PDB entry 9C6S | electron microscopy, 3.52 A resolution | chains B and C of the 18 polymer chains in the assembly

== Chain B ==
Name: Tubulin beta-6 chain
From: Gallus gallus
UniProtKB: P09207 (TBB6_CHICK); residue numbers follow UniProt; this construct covers 1-446
Sequence (446 residues; numbered 1 to 446; the number before each row is that of its first residue):
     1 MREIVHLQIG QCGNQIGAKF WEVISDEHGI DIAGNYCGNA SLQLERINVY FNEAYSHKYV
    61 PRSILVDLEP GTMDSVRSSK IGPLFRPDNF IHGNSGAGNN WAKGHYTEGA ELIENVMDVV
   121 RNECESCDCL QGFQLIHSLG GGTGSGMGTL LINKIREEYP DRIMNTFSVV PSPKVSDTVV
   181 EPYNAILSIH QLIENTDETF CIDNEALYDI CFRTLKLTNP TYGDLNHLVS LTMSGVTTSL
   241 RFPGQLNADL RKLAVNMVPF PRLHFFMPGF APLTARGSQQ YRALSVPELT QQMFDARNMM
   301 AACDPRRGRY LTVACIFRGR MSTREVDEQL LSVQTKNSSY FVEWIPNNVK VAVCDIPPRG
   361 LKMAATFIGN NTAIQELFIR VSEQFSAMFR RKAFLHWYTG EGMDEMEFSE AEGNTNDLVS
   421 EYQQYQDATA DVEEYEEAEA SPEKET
Unresolved in the structure: 277-281, 431-446
Swiss-Prot annotation at these positions:
  - motif: Met1 to Ile4 (MREI motif)
  - binding site (GTP): Gln11, Glu69, Ser138, Gly142, Thr143, Gly144, Asn204, Asn226
  - binding site (Mg(2+)): Glu69
Small-molecule neighbours:
  - GDP (guanosine-5'-diphosphate): Gly10, Gln11, Cys12, Gln15, Ile16, Asp67, Gly98, Asn99, Ser138, Gly141, Gly142, Thr143, Gly144, Pro171, Val175, Ser176, Glu181, Asn204, Leu207, Tyr222, Leu225, Asn226
  - Cryptophycin 52 (YGY): Gly96, Ala97, Gly98, Asn99, Asn100, Lys103, Asp177, Thr178, Val179, Val180, Phe394, Trp397, Tyr398

== Chain C ==
Name: Detyrosinated tubulin alpha-1A chain
From: Gallus gallus
UniProtKB: P02552 (TBA1A_CHICK); residues 1-451 here = UniProt positions 1-451
Sequence (451 residues; numbered 1 to 451; the number before each row is that of its first residue):
     1 MRECISIHVG QAGVQIGNAC WELYCLEHGI QPDGQMPSDK TIGGGDDSFN TFFSETGAGK
    61 HVPRAVFVDL EPTVIDEVRT GTYRQLFHPE QLITGKEDAA NNYARGHYTI GKEIIDLVLD
   121 RIRKLADQCT GLQGFLVFHS FGGGTGSGFT SLLMERLSVD YGKKSKLEFS IYPAPQVSTA
   181 VVEPYNSILT THTTLEHSDC AFMVDNEAIY DICRRNLDIE RPTYTNLNRL IGQIVSSITA
   241 SLRFDGALNV DLTEFQTNLV PYPRIHFPLA TYAPVISAEK AYHEQLSVAE ITNACFEPAN
   301 QMVKCDPRHG KYMACCLLYR GDVVPKDVNA AIATIKTKRT IQFVDWCPTG FKVGINYQPP
   361 TVVPGGDLAK VQRAVCMLSN TTAIAEAWAR LDHKFDLMYA KRAFVHWYVG EGMEEGEFSE
   421 AREDMAALEK DYEEVGVDSV EGEGEEEGEE Y
Unresolved in the structure: 82, 218-220, 279-284, 439-451
Swiss-Prot annotation at these positions:
  - motif: Met1 to Cys4 (MREC motif)
  - active site: Glu254
  - binding site (GTP): Gln11, Glu71, Ser140, Gly144, Thr145, Thr179, Asn206, Asn228
  - binding site (Mg(2+)): Glu71
  - site: Tyr451 (Involved in polymerization)
  - modified residue: Glu445 (5-glutamyl polyglutamate)
Small-molecule neighbours:
  - GTP (guanosine-5'-triphosphate): Gly10, Gln11, Ala12, Gln15, Asp69, Ala99, Ala100, Asn101, Ser140, Gly142, Gly143, Gly144, Thr145, Gly146, Ile171, Val177, Ser178, Thr179, Glu183, Asn206, Tyr224, Leu227, Asn228, Ile231
  - Cryptophycin 52 (YGY): Glu254, Thr257, Asn258, Leu259, Val260, Pro261, Met313, Trp346, Cys347, Pro348, Thr349, Lys352

== How chain B and chain C interact ==
Residue-residue contacts (52):
  Arg2(B) - Glu97(C)
  Cys129(B) - Glu97(C)
  Arg162(B) - Glu97(C)  salt bridge
  Gln245(B) - Val177(C)
  Gln245(B) - Ser178(C)  hydrogen bond (side chain-backbone)
  Gln245(B) - Thr179(C)
  Arg251(B) - Ala100(C)
  Arg251(B) - Arg105(C)
  Arg251(B) - Trp407(C)
  Lys252(B) - Ala100(C)
  Lys252(B) - Asn101(C)
  Ala254(B) - Trp407(C)  hydrogen bond (backbone-side chain)
  Val255(B) - Ala100(C)
  Val255(B) - Asn101(C)
  Val255(B) - Val182(C)  hydrophobic
  Val255(B) - Phe404(C)
  Val255(B) - Trp407(C)
  Asn256(B) - Asn101(C)
  Asn256(B) - Thr179(C)  hydrogen bond (side chain-backbone)
  Asn256(B) - Ala180(C)
  Asn256(B) - Val181(C)
  Asn256(B) - Phe404(C)
  Val258(B) - Phe404(C)
  Val258(B) - His406(C)
  Val258(B) - Trp407(C)  hydrogen bond (backbone-side chain)
  Pro259(B) - Phe404(C)  hydrogen bond (backbone-backbone)
  Pro259(B) - His406(C)  hydrogen bond (backbone-side chain)
  Phe260(B) - Lys401(C)
  Phe260(B) - Arg402(C)
  Phe260(B) - His406(C)
  Pro261(B) - His406(C)
  Thr323(B) - Arg221(C)
  Arg324(B) - Arg221(C)
  Asp327(B) - Arg221(C)  salt bridge
  Glu343(B) - Leu397(C)
  Trp344(B) - Leu397(C)
  Trp344(B) - Met398(C)
  Trp344(B) - Lys401(C)
  Trp344(B) - Ala403(C)  hydrophobic
  Ile345(B) - Val181(C)  hydrophobic
  Ile345(B) - Phe404(C)  hydrophobic
  Pro346(B) - Val181(C)
  Pro346(B) - Lys394(C)
  Pro346(B) - Met398(C)
  Asn347(B) - Pro175(C)
  Asn347(B) - Ser178(C)  hydrogen bond
  Lys350(B) - Ser178(C)  hydrogen bond
  Lys350(B) - Ala180(C)  hydrogen bond (side chain-backbone)
  Lys350(B) - Val181(C)
  Thr429(B) - Lys401(C)  hydrogen bond (backbone-side chain)
  Ala430(B) - Leu397(C)  hydrophobic
  Ala430(B) - Lys401(C)
Other interface residues (no listed pair), chain B (29 interface residues in all): Ile163, Leu246, Asn247, Thr312, Ala428
Other interface residues (no listed pair), chain C (27 interface residues in all): Glu71, Lys96, Asp98, Tyr224, Val405, Glu411

== Summary ==
29 residues of chain B and 27 residues of chain C are in contact; the contacts include 10 hydrogen bonds and 2
salt bridges. Polar pairs include Arg162(B)-Glu97(C), Asp327(B)-Arg221(C) and Gln245(B)-Ser178(C). Chain B
binds GDP and Cryptophycin 52.
Chain B is Tubulin beta-6 chain and chain C is Detyrosinated tubulin alpha-1A chain, both from Gallus gallus;
the structure, 18-mer blood cell-specific tubulin in complex with Cryptophycin-52, was determined by electron
microscopy together with 9C6R from the same study.
